PDB entry 1K0L | X-ray diffraction, 2.00 A resolution | chain A

== Chain A ==
Protein: P-hydroxybenzoate hydroxylase
Organism: Pseudomonas aeruginosa
Notes: EC 1.14.13.2
Reference sequence: P20586 (PHHY_PSEAE); numbering as in UniProt (aligned over 1-394)
Amino-acid sequence (394 residues; numbered 1 to 394; the number before each row is that of its first residue):
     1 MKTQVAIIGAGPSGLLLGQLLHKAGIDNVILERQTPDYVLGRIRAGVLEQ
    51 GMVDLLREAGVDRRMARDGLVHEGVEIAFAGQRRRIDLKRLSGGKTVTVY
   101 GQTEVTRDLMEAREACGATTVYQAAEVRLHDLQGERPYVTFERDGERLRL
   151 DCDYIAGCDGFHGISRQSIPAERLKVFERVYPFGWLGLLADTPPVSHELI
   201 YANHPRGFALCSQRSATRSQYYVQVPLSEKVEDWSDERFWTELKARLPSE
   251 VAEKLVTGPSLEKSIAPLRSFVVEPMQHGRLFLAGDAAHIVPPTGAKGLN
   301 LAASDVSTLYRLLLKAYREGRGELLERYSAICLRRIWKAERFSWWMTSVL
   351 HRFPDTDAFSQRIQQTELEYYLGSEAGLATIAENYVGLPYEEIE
Construct notes: engineered mutation Gln220 (Arg in P20586)
Small-molecule neighbours:
  - FAD (flavin-adenine dinucleotide): Ile8, Gly9, Ala10, Gly11, Pro12, Ser13, Gly14, Leu31, Glu32, Arg33, Gln34, Val39, Arg42, Arg44, Ala45, Gly46, Gln102, Val127, Cys158, Asp159, Gly160, His162, Gly163, Ile164, Ala284, Gly285, Asp286, Ala296, Lys297, Gly298, Leu299, Asn300, Ala302
  - sulfite ion (SO3): Asp131, Leu132, Gln133, Gly134
Curated features (UniProtKB/Swiss-Prot):
  - binding site (FAD): Ser13, Glu32, Arg42 to Val47, Gln102, Asp286, Leu299, Asn300
  - binding site (substrate): Tyr201, Ser212 to Arg214, Tyr222, Pro293
  - site (Important for catalytic activity): Tyr201, Tyr385
  - mutagenesis: Ala45 (A45G: The positions of the substrate and the flavin are not altered), Tyr201 (Y201F: Reduction of hydroxylase activity), Asn300 (N300D: The side chain of Asp300 moves away from the flavin, disrupting the interactions of the carboxamide group with the flavin O(2) atom, and the alpha-helix H10 that begins at residue 297 is ...), Tyr385 (Y385F: The positions of the substrate and the flavin are not altered)
From the paper describing this entry:
  - conformationally variable residues (loop rearrangement, side-chain flip): Ile43 to Val47, Ser212 to Arg218

== Summary ==
Ligands of chain A: sulfite ion and flavin-adenine dinucleotide. Curated annotation (UniProt) lists 12
FAD-binding residues, 6 substrate-binding residues and 4 mutagenesis sites. From the paper: conformational
variability at Ile43 and Ser212.
Chain A is P-hydroxybenzoate hydroxylase (Pseudomonas aeruginosa); the structure, Pseudomonas aeruginosa phbh
R220Q free of p-OHB, was determined by X-ray diffraction, deposited together with 1K0I and 1K0J.
